Entry 5X2Z (X-ray diffraction, 1.80 A resolution); this record covers chains C and D of the 4 polymer chains in the assembly.

# Chain C (and D)
Protein: L-methionine gamma-lyase
From: Pseudomonas putida
Notes: EC 4.4.1.11, 4.4.1.2; chain D of this document is another copy of the same molecule, construct and numbering; everything in this record applies to it too
UniProt: P13254 (MEGL_PSEPU); residues 1-398 here = UniProt positions 1-398
Sequence (398 residues; row label = number of the first residue in the row):
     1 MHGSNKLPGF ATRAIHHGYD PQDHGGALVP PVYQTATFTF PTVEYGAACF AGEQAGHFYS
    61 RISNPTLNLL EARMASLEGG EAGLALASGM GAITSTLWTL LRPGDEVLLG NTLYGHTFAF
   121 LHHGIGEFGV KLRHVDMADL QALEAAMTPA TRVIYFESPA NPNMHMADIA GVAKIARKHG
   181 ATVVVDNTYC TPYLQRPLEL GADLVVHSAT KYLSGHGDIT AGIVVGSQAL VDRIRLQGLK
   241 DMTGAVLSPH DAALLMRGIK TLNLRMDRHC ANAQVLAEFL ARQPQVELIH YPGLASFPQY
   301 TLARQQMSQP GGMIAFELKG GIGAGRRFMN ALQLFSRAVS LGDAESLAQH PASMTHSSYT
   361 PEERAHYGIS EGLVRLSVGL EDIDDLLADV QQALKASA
Disordered / not traced: 1-6 (chain D: 1-2)
Construct notes: engineered mutation His116 (Cys in P13254)
UniProt features mapped onto this chain:
  - binding site (pyridoxal 5'-phosphate): Tyr59 to Arg61, Gly89, Met90, Ser208 to Thr210
  - binding site (substrate): Tyr114, Arg375
  - modified residue: Lys211 (N6-(pyridoxal phosphate)lysine)
  - mutagenesis: Arg61 (R61A/E/F: Loss of elimination activity against L-methionine), Lys240 (K240D/E: Marked decrease in elimination activity against both L-methionine and DL-homocysteine ...), Asp241 (D241H/R: 5 to 14-fold reduction in alpha,gamma-elimination activity against L-methionine, while no change in affinity for L-methionine)
Residues lining bound ligands: 3LM ((2E)-2-[({3-hydroxy-2-methyl-5-[(phosphonooxy)methyl]pyridin-4-yl}methyl)amino]-4-(methylsulfanyl)but-2-enoic acid): Ser88, Gly89, Met90, Ile93, Tyr114, His116, Glu157, Asp186, Thr188, Tyr189, Ser208, Thr210, Lys211, Thr220, Ala221, Val339, Ser340, Leu341, Arg375

# Chain C / chain D interface
Residue-residue contacts (127):
  Gln34(C) with Asp218(D); Ile219(D); Asp251(D)
  Thr35(C) with Gly217(D)
  Ala36(C) with Thr210(D); Gly217(D), hydrogen bond (backbone-backbone); Ile219(D)
  Thr37(C) with Val339(D)
  Phe38(C) with Ala338(D)
  Thr39(C) with Ser336(D); Arg337(D); Ala338(D)
  Phe40(C) with Arg337(D), hydrogen bond (backbone-backbone)
  Pro41(C) with Arg337(D), hydrogen bond (backbone-side chain)
  Thr42(C) with Asn330(D); Arg337(D)
  Val43(C) with Arg326(D), hydrogen bond (backbone-side chain); Met329(D), hydrophobic; Asn330(D); Arg337(D); Met354(D)
  Glu44(C) with Arg326(D); Asn330(D)
  Ala47(C) with Arg326(D); Ser353(D)
  Phe50(C) with Val339(D), hydrophobic; Ser353(D); Met354(D), hydrophobic; Ser357(D)
  Gln54(C) with Ser357(D); Ser358(D)
  Ala87(C) with Ala87(D), hydrophobic; Gly244(D); Val246(D)
  Ser88(C) with Gly244(D), hydrogen bond (side chain-backbone)
  Met90(C) with Lys240(D); Asp241(D); Gly244(D)
  Gly91(C) with Thr243(D); Gly244(D)
  Thr94(C) with Asp241(D); Met242(D); Thr243(D), hydrogen bond (side chain-backbone)
  Trp98(C) with Trp98(D), hydrophobic; Phe128(D), hydrophobic; Met242(D), hydrogen bond (side chain-backbone)
  Leu101(C) with Phe128(D)
  Arg102(C) with His123(D), hydrogen bond (side chain-backbone); Glu127(D), salt bridge; Phe128(D)
  Pro103(C) with Glu127(D); Phe128(D), hydrophobic
  His116(C) with Lys240(D); Asp241(D), salt bridge
  Ala119(C) with Asp241(D)
  Phe120(C) with Asp241(D); Met242(D), hydrophobic
  His123(C) with Arg102(D), hydrogen bond (backbone-side chain)
  Gly124(C) with Met242(D)
  Glu127(C) with Arg102(D), salt bridge; Pro103(D)
  Phe128(C) with Trp98(D), hydrophobic; Leu101(D); Arg102(D); Pro103(D); Phe128(D); Met242(D), hydrophobic
  Thr210(C) with Ala36(D)
  Gly217(C) with Thr35(D); Ala36(D), hydrogen bond (backbone-backbone)
  Asp218(C) with Gln34(D)
  Ile219(C) with Gln34(D); Ala36(D)
  Lys240(C) with Met90(D); His116(D)
  Asp241(C) with Met90(D); Thr94(D); His116(D), salt bridge; Ala119(D); Phe120(D)
  Met242(C) with Thr94(D); Trp98(D), hydrogen bond (backbone-side chain); Phe120(D), hydrophobic; Gly124(D); Phe128(D), hydrophobic
  Thr243(C) with Gly91(D); Thr94(D), hydrogen bond (backbone-side chain); Thr243(D); Ala245(D)
  Gly244(C) with Ala87(D); Ser88(D), hydrogen bond (backbone-side chain); Met90(D); Gly91(D); Ala245(D)
  Ala245(C) with Thr243(D); Gly244(D); Ala245(D), hydrophobic
  Val246(C) with Ala87(D)
  Ser248(C) with Ser248(D); Asp251(D), hydrogen bond
  His250(C) with His250(D)
  Asp251(C) with Gln34(D); Ser248(D), hydrogen bond
  Arg326(C) with Val43(D); Glu44(D), salt bridge
  Met329(C) with Val43(D), hydrophobic
  Asn330(C) with Thr42(D); Val43(D), hydrogen bond (side chain-backbone); Glu44(D), hydrogen bond
  Ser336(C) with Thr39(D)
  Arg337(C) with Thr39(D); Phe40(D), hydrogen bond (backbone-backbone); Pro41(D), hydrogen bond (side chain-backbone); Thr42(D); Val43(D)
  Ala338(C) with Phe38(D); Thr39(D)
  Val339(C) with Thr37(D), hydrogen bond (backbone-side chain)
  Ser340(C) with Thr37(D)
  Ser353(C) with Val43(D), hydrogen bond (side chain-backbone); Ala47(D)
  Met354(C) with Ala47(D), hydrophobic; Phe50(D)
  Thr355(C) with Phe50(D)
  Ser357(C) with Phe50(D); Gln54(D)
  Ser358(C) with Gln54(D)
Also at the interface, not in a pair above, chain C (63 interface residues in all): Gly46, Ile125, Val130, Thr220, Asp343, His350
Also at the interface, not in a pair above, chain D (63 interface residues in all): Gly46, Ala51, Glu53, Ile125, Val130, Thr220, Ser340, Asp343

# Summary
Chain C and chain D each contribute 63 residues to their interface, with 21 hydrogen bonds and 5 salt bridges.
Polar contacts include Arg102(C)-Glu127(D), His116(C)-Asp241(D) and Arg326(C)-Glu44(D). Bound to chain C:
compound 3LM.
Both chains are L-methionine gamma-lyase (Pseudomonas putida). Entry 5X2Z (Crystal structure of Pseudomonas
putida methionine gamma-lyase C116H mutant with L-methionine intermediates) was determined by X-ray
diffraction, deposited together with 5X2V, 5X2W, 5X2X, 5X2Y and 5X30.
